Entry 9DY8 (X-ray diffraction, 2.00 A resolution); this record covers chains A and C of the 3 polymer chains in the assembly.

# Chain A
Name: MHC class I antigen
Organism: Homo sapiens
UniProtKB: S6AU73 (S6AU73_HUMAN); residues 1-276 here correspond to UniProt positions 25-300 (UniProt number = residue number + 24)
Chain sequence (276 residues; row label = number of the first residue in the row):
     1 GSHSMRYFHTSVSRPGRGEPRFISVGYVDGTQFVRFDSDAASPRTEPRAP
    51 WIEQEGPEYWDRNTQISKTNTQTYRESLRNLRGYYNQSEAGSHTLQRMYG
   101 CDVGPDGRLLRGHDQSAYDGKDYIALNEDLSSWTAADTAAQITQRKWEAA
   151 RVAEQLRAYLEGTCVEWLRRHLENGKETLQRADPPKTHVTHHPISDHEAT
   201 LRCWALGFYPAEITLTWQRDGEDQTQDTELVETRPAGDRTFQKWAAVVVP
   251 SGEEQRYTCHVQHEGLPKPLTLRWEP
Disulfide bonds: Cys101-Cys164, Cys203-Cys259
Bound ions: Na+ site 1 near Gly18 (its only coordinating residue here); Na+ site 2: Leu78, Tyr118; Na+ site 3: Thr94, Gln96, Ala117

# Chain C
Name: RNA-directed RNA polymerase catalytic subunit
Notes: EC 2.7.7.48
UniProtKB: P13871 (RDRP_INBAC); residues 1-9 here correspond to UniProt positions 177-185 (UniProt number = residue number + 176)
Chain sequence (9 residues; numbered 1 to 9; the number before each row is that of its first residue):
     1 PEMTFFSVK

# Chain A / chain C interface
Residue-residue contacts - 46 pairs, chain A then chain C:
  Tyr7(A) with Pro1(C); Glu2(C)
  His9(A) with Glu2(C), salt bridge; Phe5(C)
  Ser24(A) with Glu2(C), hydrogen bond
  Tyr59(A) with Pro1(C)
  Asn63(A) with Pro1(C); Glu2(C), hydrogen bond (side chain-backbone)
  Ile66(A) with Glu2(C); Met3(C); Thr4(C)
  Ser67(A) with Glu2(C)
  Thr69(A) with Thr4(C)
  Asn70(A) with Met3(C), hydrogen bond (side chain-backbone); Thr4(C); Phe5(C), hydrogen bond (side chain-backbone)
  Thr73(A) with Phe5(C); Ser7(C); Val8(C)
  Tyr74(A) with Phe5(C), hydrophobic
  Glu76(A) with Val8(C)
  Ser77(A) with Val8(C); Lys9(C), hydrogen bond (side chain-backbone)
  Asn80(A) with Val8(C); Lys9(C), hydrogen bond (side chain-backbone)
  Tyr84(A) with Lys9(C), hydrogen bond (side chain-backbone)
  Leu95(A) with Lys9(C)
  Arg97(A) with Phe5(C)
  Tyr99(A) with Glu2(C), hydrogen bond; Met3(C), hydrogen bond (side chain-backbone); Phe5(C), hydrophobic
  Ser116(A) with Lys9(C), hydrogen bond
  Tyr123(A) with Lys9(C)
  Thr143(A) with Lys9(C), hydrogen bond (side chain-backbone)
  Lys146(A) with Val8(C); Lys9(C), hydrogen bond (side chain-backbone)
  Trp147(A) with Ser7(C); Val8(C), hydrogen bond (side chain-backbone); Lys9(C)
  Ala150(A) with Phe6(C)
  Gln155(A) with Phe6(C)
  Leu156(A) with Met3(C), hydrophobic
  Tyr159(A) with Pro1(C), hydrogen bond (side chain-backbone); Glu2(C); Met3(C), hydrophobic
  Trp167(A) with Pro1(C)
Also at the interface, not in a pair above, chain A (32 interface residues in all): Leu81, Ile124, Val152, Thr163
Interface features reported in the paper:
  - specific contacts: Arg97(A)-Phe5(C)

# In short
Chain A and chain C form an interface of 32 and 9 residues respectively; the contacts include 14 hydrogen
bonds and 1 salt bridge. Among the polar pairs are His9(A)-Glu2(C), Ser24(A)-Glu2(C) and Asn63(A)-Glu2(C). The
authors report a contact between Arg97(A) and Phe5(C).
Chain A is MHC class I antigen (Homo sapiens) and chain C is RNA-directed RNA polymerase catalytic subunit;
the structure, Crystal structure of HLA-B*18:01 in complex with PEMTFFSVK, an 9-mer epitope from Influenza B,
was determined by X-ray diffraction.
